Entry 9FYS (X-ray diffraction, 1.32 A resolution); this record covers chains I and M of the 6 polymer chains in the assembly.

Chain I:
Molecule: D11 mAbs Light chain
From: Homo sapiens
Chain sequence (144 residues; numbered 0 to 143; the number before each row is that of its first residue; numbering starts at 0):
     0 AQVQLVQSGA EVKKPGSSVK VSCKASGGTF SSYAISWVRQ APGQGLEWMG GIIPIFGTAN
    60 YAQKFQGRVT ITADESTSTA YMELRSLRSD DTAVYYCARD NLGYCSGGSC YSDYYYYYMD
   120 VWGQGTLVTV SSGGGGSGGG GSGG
Disordered / not traced: 0, 134-143
Disulfides: Cys22-Cys96, Cys104-Cys109

Chain M:
Molecule: heavy chain
From: Homo sapiens
Chain sequence (121 residues; row label = number of the first residue in the row):
   144 GASNFMLTQP RSVSESPGKT VTISCTRSSG SIGSDYVHWY QQRPGSSPTT VIYEDNQRPS
   204 GVPDRFSGSI DSSSNSASLT ISGLKTEDEA DYYCQSYDRS NHEVVFGGGT KLTVLENLYF
   264 Q
Disordered / not traced: 144
Disulfides: Cys168-Cys237

Interface between chain I and chain M:
Pairs across the interface (41):
  Val37(I) with Phe249(M), hydrophobic
  Gln39(I) with Gln185(M), hydrogen bond; Tyr236(M), hydrogen bond
  Gly42(I) with Arg154(M), hydrogen bond (backbone-side chain)
  Gln43(I) with Tyr236(M), hydrogen bond (backbone-side chain)
  Gly44(I) with Tyr236(M)
  Leu45(I) with Pro191(M), hydrophobic; Tyr236(M); Phe249(M)
  Trp47(I) with His245(M); Glu246(M); Val247(M), hydrophobic; Phe249(M)
  Ala61(I) with Glu246(M)
  Gln62(I) with Ala145(M), hydrogen bond (side chain-backbone); Asn147(M); Asn244(M); Glu246(M), hydrogen bond (backbone-side chain)
  Tyr95(I) with Gln185(M), hydrogen bond; Ser189(M); Ser190(M)
  Tyr113(I) with Tyr240(M)
  Tyr114(I) with Asp178(M), hydrogen bond; Tyr240(M), hydrophobic; Arg242(M)
  Tyr115(I) with Tyr240(M); Val247(M), hydrophobic
  Tyr116(I) with Tyr179(M); Glu197(M), hydrogen bond
  Tyr117(I) with His181(M); Tyr183(M); Tyr196(M), hydrophobic; Gln238(M)
  Met118(I) with Tyr183(M), hydrogen bond (backbone-side chain); Thr193(M), hydrogen bond (backbone-side chain); Gln238(M); Phe249(M), hydrophobic
  Trp121(I) with Ser190(M); Pro191(M)
  Gly122(I) with Ser190(M), hydrogen bond (backbone-side chain)
  Gln123(I) with Ser190(M)
Other interface residues (no listed pair), chain I (23 interface residues in all): Glu46, Tyr60, Asp119, Gly124
Other interface residues (no listed pair), chain M (24 interface residues in all): Gly251

In short:
The interface between chain I and chain M involves 23 residues on one side and 24 on the other, with 12
hydrogen bonds. Among the polar pairs are Gln39(I)-Gln185(M), Gln39(I)-Tyr236(M) and Gly42(I)-Arg154(M).
Chain I is D11 mAbs Light chain and chain M is heavy chain, both from Homo sapiens; the structure, D11 mAbs
bound to alpha-Bungarotoxin, was determined by X-ray diffraction (same publication as 9HUB, 9HUO, 9HXO and
9FYT).
